PDB entry 7SL2 | electron microscopy, 3.60 A resolution | chains A and C of the 10 polymer chains in the assembly

Chain A:
Protein: Insulin receptor
Source organism: Mus musculus
Notes: EC 2.7.10.1
UniProtKB: P15208 (INSR_MOUSE); residues -26 to 1345 here correspond to UniProt positions 1-1372 (UniProt number = residue number + 27)
Amino-acid sequence (1372 residues; each row starts with the number of its first residue; numbers below 1 keep their minus sign (Met-26 is residue -26)):
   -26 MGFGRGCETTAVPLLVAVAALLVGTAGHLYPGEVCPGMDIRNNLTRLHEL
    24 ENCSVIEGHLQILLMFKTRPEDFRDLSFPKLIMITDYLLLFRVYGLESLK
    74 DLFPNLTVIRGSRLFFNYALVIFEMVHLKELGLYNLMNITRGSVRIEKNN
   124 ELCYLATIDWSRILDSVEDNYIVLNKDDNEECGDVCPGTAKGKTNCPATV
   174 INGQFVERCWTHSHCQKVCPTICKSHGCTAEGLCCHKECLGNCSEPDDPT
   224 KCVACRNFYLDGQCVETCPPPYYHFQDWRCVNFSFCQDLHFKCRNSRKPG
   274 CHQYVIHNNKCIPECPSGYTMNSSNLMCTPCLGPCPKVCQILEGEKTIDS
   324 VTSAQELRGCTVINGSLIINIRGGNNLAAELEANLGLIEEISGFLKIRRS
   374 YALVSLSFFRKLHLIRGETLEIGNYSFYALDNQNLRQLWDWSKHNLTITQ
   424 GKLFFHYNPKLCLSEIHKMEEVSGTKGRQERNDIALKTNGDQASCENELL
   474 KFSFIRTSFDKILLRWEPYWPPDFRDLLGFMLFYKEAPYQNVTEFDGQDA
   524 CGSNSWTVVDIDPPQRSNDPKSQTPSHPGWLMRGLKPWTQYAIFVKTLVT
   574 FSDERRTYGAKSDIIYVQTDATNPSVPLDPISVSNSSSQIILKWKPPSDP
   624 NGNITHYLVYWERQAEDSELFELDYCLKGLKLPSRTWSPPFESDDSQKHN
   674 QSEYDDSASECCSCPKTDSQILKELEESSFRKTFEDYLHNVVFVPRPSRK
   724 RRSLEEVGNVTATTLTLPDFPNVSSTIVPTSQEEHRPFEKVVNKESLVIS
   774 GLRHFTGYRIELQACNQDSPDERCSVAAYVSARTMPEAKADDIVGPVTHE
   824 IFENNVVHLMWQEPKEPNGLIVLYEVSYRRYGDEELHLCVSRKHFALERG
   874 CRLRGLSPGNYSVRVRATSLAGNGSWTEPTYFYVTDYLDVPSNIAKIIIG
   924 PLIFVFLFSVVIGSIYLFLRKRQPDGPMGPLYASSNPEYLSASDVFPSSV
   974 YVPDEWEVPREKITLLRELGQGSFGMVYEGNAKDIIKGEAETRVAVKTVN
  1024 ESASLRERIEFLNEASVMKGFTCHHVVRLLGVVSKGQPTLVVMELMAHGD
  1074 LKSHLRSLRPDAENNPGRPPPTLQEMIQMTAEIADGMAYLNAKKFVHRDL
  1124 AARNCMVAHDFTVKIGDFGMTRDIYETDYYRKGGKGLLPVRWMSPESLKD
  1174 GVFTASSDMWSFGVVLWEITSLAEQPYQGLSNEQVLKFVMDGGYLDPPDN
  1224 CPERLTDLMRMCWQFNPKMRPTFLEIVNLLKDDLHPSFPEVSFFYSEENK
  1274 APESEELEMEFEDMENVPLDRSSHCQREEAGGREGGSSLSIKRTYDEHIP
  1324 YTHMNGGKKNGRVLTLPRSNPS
Not modelled in the structure: -26 to 2, 163-167, 271-273, 315-316, 347-350, 522-525, 540-548, 659-692, 720-757, 908-1345
Curated features (UniProtKB/Swiss-Prot):
  - region: Glu708 to Phe716 (Insulin-binding), Asn959 to Tyr962 (Important for interaction with IRS1, SHC1 and STAT5B), Tyr1324 to Met1327 (PIK3R1 binding)
  - active site: Asp1122 (Proton donor/acceptor)
  - binding site (ATP): Ser996, Lys1020, Glu1067 to Asp1073, Arg1126, Asn1127, Asp1140
  - site: Phe39 (Insulin-binding)
  - modified residue: Ser373 (Phosphoserine), Tyr374 (Phosphotyrosine), Ser380 (Phosphoserine), Tyr962 (Phosphotyrosine), Cys1046 (S-nitrosocysteine), Tyr1148 (Phosphotyrosine), Tyr1152 (Phosphotyrosine), Tyr1153 (Phosphotyrosine), Tyr1318 (Phosphotyrosine), Tyr1324 (Phosphotyrosine)
  - glycosylation (N-linked (GlcNAc...) asparagine): Asn16, Asn25, Asn78, Asn111, Asn215, Asn255, Asn295, Asn337, Asn397, Asn418, Asn514, Asn608, Asn626, Asn673, Asn732, Asn745, Asn883, Asn896
  - cross-link: Lys1042 (Glycyl lysine isopeptide (Lys-Gly) (interchain with G-Cter in ubiquitin))
Cystine bridges: Cys8-Cys26, Cys126-Cys155, Cys169-Cys188, Cys192-Cys201, Cys196-Cys207, Cys208-Cys216, Cys212-Cys225, Cys228-Cys237, Cys241-Cys253, Cys259-Cys284, Cys266-Cys274, Cys288-Cys301, Cys304-Cys308, Cys312-Cys333, Cys435-Cys468, Cys649-Cys862, Cys788-Cys797

Chain C:
Protein: Insulin B chain
Source organism: Homo sapiens
UniProtKB: P01308 (INS_HUMAN); residues 1-30 here correspond to UniProt positions 25-54 (UniProt number = residue number + 24)
Amino-acid sequence (30 residues; row label = number of the first residue in the row):
     1 FVNQHLCGSHLVEALYLVCGERGFFYTPKT
Not modelled in the structure: 1, 29-30

Interface between chain A and chain C:
Residue-residue contacts (11; chain A residue first):
  Pro495(A) - His5(C)
  Asp496(A) - Cys7(C)  hydrogen bond
  Phe497(A) - Cys7(C)
  Arg498(A) - Cys7(C)  hydrogen bond
  Arg498(A) - Gly8(C)
  His712(A) - Gly8(C)
  His712(A) - Val12(C)
  Val715(A) - Tyr26(C)
  Val717(A) - Phe25(C)
  Val717(A) - Thr27(C)
  Arg719(A) - Phe25(C)
Interface residues without a listed pair, chain A (10 interface residues in all): Glu708, Phe716
Interface residues without a listed pair, chain C (12 interface residues in all): Ser9, His10, Leu15, Arg22, Phe24

Overview:
10 residues of chain A and 12 residues of chain C are in contact; the contacts include 2 hydrogen bonds. Polar
pairs include Asp496(A)-Cys7(C) and Arg498(A)-Cys7(C). UniProt lists active-site residue Asp1122(A) and 12
ATP-binding residues on chain A.
Chain A is Insulin receptor (Mus musculus) and chain C is Insulin B chain (Homo sapiens); the structure,
Full-length insulin receptor bound with site 2 binding deficient mutant insulin (A-L13R) -- asymmetric
conformation, was determined by electron microscopy (same publication as 7SL1, 7SL3, 7SL4, 7SL6, 7SL7, 7STH
and 3 further entries).
